Entry 8ZDO (electron microscopy, 2.97 A resolution); this record covers chains o and u of the 39 polymer chains in the assembly.

[Chain o]
Name: Distal tail protein (gp17)
Organism: Mycolicibacterium smegmatis MC2 155
Amino-acid sequence (295 residues; each row starts with the number of its first residue):
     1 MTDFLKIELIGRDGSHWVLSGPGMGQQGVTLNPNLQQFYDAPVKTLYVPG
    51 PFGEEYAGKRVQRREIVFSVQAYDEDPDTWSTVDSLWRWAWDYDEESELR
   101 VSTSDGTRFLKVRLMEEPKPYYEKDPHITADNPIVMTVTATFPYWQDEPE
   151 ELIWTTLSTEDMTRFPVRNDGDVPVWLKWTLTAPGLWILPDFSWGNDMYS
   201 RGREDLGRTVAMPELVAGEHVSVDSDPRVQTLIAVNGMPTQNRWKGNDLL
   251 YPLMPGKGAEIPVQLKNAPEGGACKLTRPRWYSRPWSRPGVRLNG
Not modelled in the structure: 1, 292-295

[Chain u]
Name: Baseplate hub protein (gp18)
Organism: Mycolicibacterium smegmatis MC2 155
Amino-acid sequence (587 residues; row label = number of the first residue in the row):
     1 MANNWTDILAASDGDEWAAFKTIEAQADEVRAGHQALRRAKPLIRLWMNN
    51 PDGSEGLVYVGRVDYDDTIRGSFPFKNNTPSQGVLELRDDNYLAVWLKQL
   101 PNNPELKKNVVITVDFYGGKKRWSGLLDKWTIKSKEHVKYLEVTFNDDLT
   151 MLQYLLCPPNPALPIPVLQFPRIFGIAGPAKWAISTLIFINLFRVQGNLW
   201 TLPDDPFNLESWDDILDWSDWQCFVKSNSFLLDDSSVWTFLSSRMNPVDS
   251 IIADALDDAQLTITYRRVLTDDGETAEGFPGAHGIKNGALVFEIVDNSNA
   301 TALEGTFFSGTIVDGFARSVLLYGGGFVEDTLSVVSDDQTLQPDEYYQSG
   351 WLATMAKMPWLVVRDNEWTPIESSDLSWGPAKNVSVIVGGDNPAADAIAK
   401 LIIETTGNLLGYFLLGGFSSAGTIAADIIMPFLVGTIAAWLQWKNTGRAT
   451 ELGWVHYWELYQQGAETNSWSLAALAALRGGFLVGRSETVHLMALHDSWI
   501 IPGLHIDIGQRMGSTVNSKGVENIVWVNQLEEMTAAWDNSAGQTMPLSWV
   551 LKAGKSDRAMSIGERVARLAKKMSEALNNVGVHIVQS
Not modelled in the structure: 1

[Interface between chain o and chain u]
Pairs across the interface (85):
  Lys59(o) - Glu367(u)  salt bridge
  Arg60(o) - Glu367(u)
  Glu151(o) - Trp17(u)
  Ile153(o) - Glu16(u)
  Ile153(o) - Trp17(u)  hydrophobic
  Ile153(o) - Phe20(u)  hydrophobic
  Thr155(o) - Trp5(u)
  Thr155(o) - Glu16(u)  hydrogen bond
  Pro174(o) - Trp368(u)  hydrophobic
  Trp176(o) - Trp368(u)  hydrophobic
  Lys178(o) - Arg31(u)
  Thr180(o) - Phe20(u)
  Thr180(o) - Ile23(u)
  Thr180(o) - Glu24(u)
  Thr182(o) - Trp5(u)
  Met198(o) - Asn366(u)
  Met198(o) - Trp368(u)  hydrophobic
  Met198(o) - Glu522(u)
  Tyr199(o) - Ile312(u)  hydrophobic
  Tyr199(o) - Arg364(u)  hydrogen bond
  Tyr199(o) - Asn366(u)  hydrogen bond
  Tyr199(o) - Glu522(u)
  Arg201(o) - Val313(u)
  Arg201(o) - Asn523(u)
  Asp205(o) - Val313(u)
  Arg208(o) - Ile312(u)
  Arg208(o) - Val313(u)  hydrogen bond (side chain-backbone)
  Val216(o) - Tyr347(u)  hydrophobic
  Ala217(o) - Ala2(u)
  Gly218(o) - Ala2(u)
  Gly218(o) - Asn3(u)
  His220(o) - Asn3(u)  hydrogen bond (side chain-backbone)
  His220(o) - Trp5(u)
  His220(o) - Ile8(u)
  Ser222(o) - Ala27(u)
  Ser222(o) - Arg31(u)  hydrogen bond
  Pro227(o) - Trp368(u)
  Pro227(o) - Pro370(u)
  Val229(o) - Arg31(u)
  Gln230(o) - Arg31(u)  hydrogen bond (backbone-side chain)
  Gln230(o) - Trp499(u)
  Ile233(o) - Ala27(u)
  Ile233(o) - Val30(u)  hydrophobic
  Ile233(o) - Arg31(u)
  Ile233(o) - His34(u)
  Ala234(o) - Val30(u)
  Val235(o) - Ile23(u)  hydrophobic
  Val235(o) - Gln26(u)
  Val235(o) - Val30(u)
  Asn236(o) - Ser349(u)  hydrogen bond (backbone-side chain)
  Gly237(o) - Ser349(u)
  Gly237(o) - Gly350(u)  hydrogen bond (backbone-backbone)
  Met238(o) - Tyr347(u)  hydrophobic
  Pro239(o) - Tyr346(u)
  Pro239(o) - Gln348(u)
  Pro239(o) - Trp351(u)
  Gln241(o) - Trp360(u)
  Asn242(o) - Tyr346(u)  hydrogen bond
  Asn242(o) - Leu352(u)
  Asn242(o) - Ala353(u)  hydrogen bond (side chain-backbone)
  Asn242(o) - Trp360(u)  hydrogen bond
  Arg243(o) - Gln342(u)  hydrogen bond (backbone-side chain)
  Arg243(o) - Tyr346(u)
  Arg243(o) - Tyr347(u)
  Lys245(o) - Gly315(u)
  Lys245(o) - Phe316(u)  hydrogen bond (backbone-backbone)
  Lys245(o) - Gln342(u)
  Lys245(o) - Met358(u)
  Gly246(o) - Gly315(u)
  Gly246(o) - Phe316(u)
  Gly246(o) - Trp360(u)
  Gly246(o) - Val362(u)
  Asn247(o) - Val313(u)
  Asn247(o) - Asp314(u)
  Asn247(o) - Gly315(u)
  Asp248(o) - Arg364(u)  salt bridge
  Leu249(o) - Arg364(u)
  Leu250(o) - Ile312(u)
  Leu250(o) - Val313(u)  hydrophobic
  Leu250(o) - Arg364(u)
  Ala273(o) - Trp5(u)
  Ala273(o) - Phe20(u)  hydrophobic
  Cys274(o) - Phe20(u)
  Lys275(o) - Phe20(u)
  Lys275(o) - Glu24(u)  salt bridge
Also at the interface, not in a pair above, chain o (48 interface residues in all): Leu152, Ser200, Asp224, Thr231, Pro252, Thr277
Also at the interface, not in a pair above, chain u (42 interface residues in all): Asn4, Glu345, Asn517

[In short]
The interface between chain o and chain u involves 48 residues on one side and 42 on the other; the contacts
include 14 hydrogen bonds and 3 salt bridges. Polar contacts include Lys59(o)-Glu367(u), Asp248(o)-Arg364(u)
and Lys275(o)-Glu24(u).
Chain o is Distal tail protein (gp17) and chain u is Baseplate hub protein (gp18), both from Mycolicibacterium
smegmatis MC2 155; the structure, Cryo-EM structure of Mycobacteriophage Douge baseplate (gp13, gp17, gp23,
gp16, gp18 and gp20), was determined by electron microscopy (same publication as 8ZDJ, 8ZDK, 8ZDL and 8ZDQ).
